Entry 4RXI (X-ray diffraction, 1.90 A resolution); this record covers chain A.

# Chain A
Name: hypothetical protein lpg0944
Source organism: Legionella pneumophila subsp. pneumophila str. Philadelphia 1
Reference sequence: Q5ZWY9 (Q5ZWY9_LEGPH); residue numbers follow UniProt; this construct covers 230-391
Sequence (162 residues; each row starts with the number of its first residue):
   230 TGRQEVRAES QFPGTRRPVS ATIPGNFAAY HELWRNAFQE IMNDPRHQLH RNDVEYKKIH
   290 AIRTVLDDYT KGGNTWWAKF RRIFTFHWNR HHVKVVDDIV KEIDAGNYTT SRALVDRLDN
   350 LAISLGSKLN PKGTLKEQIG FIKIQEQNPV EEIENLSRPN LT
Disordered / not traced: 230-250, 358-361, 372-391
Modified residues: Mse271 (selenomethionine; parent Met)
What the authors report for this chain:
  - mutagenesis - H316A/R319A/H320A: increased growth

# In short
From the paper: H316A/R319A/H320A increase growth.
Chain A is hypothetical protein lpg0944 (Legionella pneumophila subsp. pneumophila str. Philadelphia 1); the
structure, Structure of C-terminal domain of uncharacterized protein from Legionella pneumophila, was
determined by X-ray diffraction (same publication as 4RXV and 4HFV).
